PDB entry 8BFK | electron microscopy, 3.00 A resolution | chains B and N of the 18 polymer chains in the assembly

# Chain B (and N)
Molecule: Putative virion structural protein
From: Klebsiella phage vB_KpM_FBKp24
Notes: chain N of this document is another copy of the same molecule, construct and numbering; everything in this record applies to it too
UniProtKB: A0A7U0GBC4 (A0A7U0GBC4_9CAUD); residues 2-291 here = UniProt positions 2-291
Amino-acid sequence (290 residues; numbered 2 to 291; the number before each row is that of its first residue):
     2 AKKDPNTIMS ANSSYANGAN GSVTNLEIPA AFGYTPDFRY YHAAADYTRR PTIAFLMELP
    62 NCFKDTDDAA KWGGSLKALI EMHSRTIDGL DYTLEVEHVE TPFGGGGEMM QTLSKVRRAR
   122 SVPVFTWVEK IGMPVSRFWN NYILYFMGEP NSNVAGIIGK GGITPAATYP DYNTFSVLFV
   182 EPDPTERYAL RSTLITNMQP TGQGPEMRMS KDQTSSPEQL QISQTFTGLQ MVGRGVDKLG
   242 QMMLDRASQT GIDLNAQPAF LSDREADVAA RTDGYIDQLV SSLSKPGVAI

# How chain B and chain N interact
Pairs across the interface (36):
  Glu59(B) with Ala2(N); Lys3(N)
  Leu60(B) with Ala2(N), hydrogen bond (backbone-backbone)
  Asn62(B) with Ala2(N), hydrogen bond (side chain-backbone)
  Leu145(B) with Asn256(N)
  Tyr146(B) with Asp254(N); Asn256(N)
  Glu150(B) with Leu255(N)
  Asn152(B) with Leu255(N)
  Asn154(B) with Arg51(N)
  Val155(B) with Pro185(N); Glu187(N)
  Ile159(B) with Arg188(N); Gln250(N)
  Gly160(B) with Gln250(N); Thr251(N); Gly252(N), hydrogen bond (backbone-backbone)
  Lys161(B) with Thr251(N)
  Ile164(B) with Arg188(N)
  Thr165(B) with Arg188(N)
  Pro166(B) with Arg188(N); Tyr189(N)
  Tyr170(B) with Lys4(N); Ile9(N), hydrophobic; Ser23(N); Thr25(N), hydrogen bond
  Pro171(B) with His43(N); Ala46(N)
  Asp172(B) with Ala2(N); Lys4(N), salt bridge; His43(N)
  Thr197(B) with Tyr42(N), hydrogen bond
  Asn198(B) with Tyr42(N)
  Leu230(B) with Tyr42(N), hydrophobic
  Gln231(B) with Phe39(N)
  Met232(B) with Phe39(N), hydrophobic
Also at the interface, not in a pair above, chain B (27 interface residues in all): Ser153, Ala167, Thr169, Thr175
Also at the interface, not in a pair above, chain N (24 interface residues in all): Val24, Thr186, Ile253

# Overview
27 residues of chain B face 24 of chain N across their interface; the contacts include 5 hydrogen bonds and 1
salt bridge. Polar contacts include Asp172(B)-Lys4(N), Asn62(B)-Ala2(N) and Tyr170(B)-Thr25(N).
Chain B and chain N are both Putative virion structural protein (Klebsiella phage vB_KpM_FBKp24); the
structure, Jumbo Phage phi-kp24 tail inner tube, was determined by electron microscopy together with 8AU1 and
8BFL from the same study.
